PDB entry 3N2C | X-ray diffraction, 2.81 A resolution | chains B and D of the 8 polymer chains in the assembly

== Chain B (and D) ==
Name: Prolidase
Notes: chain D of this document is another copy of the same molecule, construct and numbering; everything in this record applies to it too
Chain sequence (423 residues; each row starts with the number of its first residue; numbers below 1 keep their minus sign (Met-1 is residue -1)):
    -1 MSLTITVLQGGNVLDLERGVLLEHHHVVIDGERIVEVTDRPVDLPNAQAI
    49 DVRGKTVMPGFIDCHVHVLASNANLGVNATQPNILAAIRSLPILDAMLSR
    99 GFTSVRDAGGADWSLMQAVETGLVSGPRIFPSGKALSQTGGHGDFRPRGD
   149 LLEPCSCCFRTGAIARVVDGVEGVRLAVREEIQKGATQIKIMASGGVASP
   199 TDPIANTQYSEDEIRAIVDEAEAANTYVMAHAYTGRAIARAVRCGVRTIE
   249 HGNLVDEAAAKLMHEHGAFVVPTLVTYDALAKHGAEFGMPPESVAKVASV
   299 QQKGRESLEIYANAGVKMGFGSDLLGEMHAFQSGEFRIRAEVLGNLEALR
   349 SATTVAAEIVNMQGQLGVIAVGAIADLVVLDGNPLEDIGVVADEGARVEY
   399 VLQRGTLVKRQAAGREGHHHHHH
Not modelled in the structure: -1 to 1, 410-421
Modified positions: Lys188 (lysine nz-carboxylic acid; KCX)
Bound ions: Zn2+ site 1: His63, His65, Lys188, Asp321 (together with LWY); Zn2+ site 2: Lys188, His229, His249 (together with LWY)
Small-molecule neighbours: LWY: His63, His65, Leu73, Ala106, His140, Ile162, Lys188, Gly194, Val195, Ala196, His229, Tyr231, His249, Thr274, Tyr275, Leu278, Asp321, Leu323
Reported in the primary citation:
  - post-translational modification sites: Lys188
  - binding site for the ligand LWY: His140, Val195, Ala196, Tyr231, Leu278
  - catalytic residues: His140, Asp321 (proposed by the authors, not directly observed)
  - specificity-determining residues: Thr271 (by similarity / conservation)

== How chain B and chain D interact ==
Contacting residue pairs - 33 pairs, chain B then chain D:
  Trp111(B) with Arg146(D)
  Glu170(B) with Gly168(D); Val169(D), hydrogen bond (side chain-backbone)
  Arg173(B) with Ser208(D); Glu211(D), salt bridge
  Leu174(B) with Thr137(D); Asp167(D)
  Arg177(B) with Gln136(D), hydrogen bond; Thr137(D); Asp167(D), salt bridge; Tyr207(D); Ser208(D); Glu211(D), salt bridge
  Glu178(B) with Leu149(D)
  Ile180(B) with Arg146(D), hydrogen bond (backbone-side chain)
  Gln181(B) with Gly138(D); Arg144(D); Pro145(D); Arg146(D), hydrogen bond (backbone-side chain); Leu149(D); Thr199(D), hydrogen bond
  Lys182(B) with Arg146(D)
  Gly183(B) with Arg146(D)
  Glu218(B) with Gln136(D); Ser208(D)
  Glu220(B) with Arg234(D), hydrogen bond (backbone-side chain)
  Ala221(B) with Asn204(D), hydrogen bond (backbone-side chain); Thr205(D), hydrogen bond (backbone-backbone); Arg234(D)
  Ala222(B) with Asn204(D)
  Asn223(B) with Ala203(D); Asn204(D); Arg234(D), hydrogen bond
Other interface residues (no listed pair), chain D (19 interface residues in all): Asp148

== Overview ==
Chain B and chain D form an interface of 15 and 19 residues respectively; the contacts include 9 hydrogen
bonds and 3 salt bridges. Polar pairs include Arg173(B)-Glu211(D), Arg177(B)-Asp167(D) and
Arg177(B)-Glu211(D). From the paper: catalytic residues His140(B) and Asp321(B); a binding site for the ligand
LWY at His140(B), Val195(B) and Ala196(B) among others.
Both chains are Prolidase. Entry 3N2C (Crystal structure of prolidase eah89906 complexed with
n-methylphosphonate-l-proline) was determined by X-ray diffraction together with 3MKV and 3FEQ from the same
study.
